4XA3 - chains A and B; structure by X-ray diffraction, 2.55 A resolution.

[Chain A (and B)]
Protein: Gp7-MYH7(1361-1425)-Eb1 chimera protein
Source organism: Bacillus phage phi29
Notes: fragment: UNP P13848 residues 1-49, UNP P12883 residues 1361-1425, UNP Q15691 residues 215-251; chain B of this document is another copy of the same molecule, construct and numbering; everything in this record applies to it too
Reference sequence: chimeric construct of P13848, P12883, Q15691: residues 1-49 from P13848 (VG7_BPPH2) positions 1-49 (same numbers); residues 1361-1425 from P12883 positions 1361-1425 (same numbers); residues 215-251 from Q15691 positions 215-251 (same numbers)
Chain sequence (154 residues; each row starts with the number of its first residue; note: 100 numbers in that range are skipped by the numbering (no residue carries them; nothing is unmodelled there); numbers below 1 keep their minus sign (Gly-2 is residue -2)):
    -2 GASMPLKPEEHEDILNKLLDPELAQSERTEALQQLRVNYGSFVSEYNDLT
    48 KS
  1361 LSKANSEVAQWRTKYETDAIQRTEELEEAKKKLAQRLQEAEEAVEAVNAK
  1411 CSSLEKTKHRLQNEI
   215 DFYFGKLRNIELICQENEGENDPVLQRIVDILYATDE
Unresolved in the structure: -2 to 1, 232-235, 248-251 (chain B: -2 to 0, 232-235, 247-251)
Differences from the reference sequence: expression tag (-2 to 0)
Swiss-Prot annotation at these positions:
  - region: Lys220 to Ile242 (APC-binding)
  - modified residue: Lys220 (N6-acetyllysine)

[Chain A / chain B interface]
Residue-residue contacts (117):
  Leu3(A) with Tyr36(B), hydrogen bond (backbone-side chain)
  His8(A) with Leu32(B); Tyr36(B)
  Glu9(A) with Arg33(B), salt bridge
  Leu12(A) with Leu29(B); Leu32(B), hydrophobic; Arg33(B)
  Leu15(A) with Arg25(B), hydrogen bond (backbone-side chain); Leu29(B), hydrophobic
  Leu16(A) with Gln22(B); Arg25(B); Thr26(B); Leu29(B), hydrophobic
  Pro18(A) with Gln22(B)
  Gln22(A) with Leu16(B); Pro18(B)
  Arg25(A) with Leu15(B); Leu16(B); Pro18(B); Arg25(B)
  Thr26(A) with Leu16(B)
  Leu29(A) with Leu12(B); Leu15(B); Leu16(B)
  Leu32(A) with His8(B); Leu12(B), hydrophobic; Leu32(B), hydrophobic
  Arg33(A) with Glu9(B), salt bridge; Leu12(B)
  Asn35(A) with Tyr36(B), hydrogen bond
  Tyr36(A) with Pro2(B); Leu3(B), hydrogen bond (side chain-backbone); His8(B); Asn35(B), hydrogen bond; Phe39(B), hydrophobic
  Phe39(A) with Phe39(B), hydrophobic; Val40(B), hydrophobic; Tyr43(B), hydrophobic
  Val40(A) with Phe39(B), hydrophobic
  Glu42(A) with Tyr43(B), hydrogen bond
  Tyr43(A) with Phe39(B), hydrophobic; Glu42(B), hydrogen bond; Leu46(B)
  Leu46(A) with Tyr43(B), hydrophobic; Leu46(B), hydrophobic; Thr47(B)
  Thr47(A) with Leu46(B)
  Ser49(A) with Leu1361(B)
  Tyr217(A) with Phe218(B), hydrophobic; Leu221(B), hydrophobic
  Phe218(A) with Tyr217(B)
  Lys220(A) with Ile245(B)
  Leu221(A) with Tyr217(B), hydrophobic; Leu221(B), hydrophobic; Ile224(B), hydrophobic
  Asn223(A) with Ile245(B)
  Ile224(A) with Ile224(B), hydrophobic; Ile242(B), hydrophobic; Ile245(B), hydrophobic
  Ile227(A) with Val238(B), hydrophobic; Arg241(B); Ile242(B), hydrophobic
  Glu230(A) with Arg241(B), salt bridge
  Asn231(A) with Val238(B); Arg241(B)
  Val238(A) with Ile227(B); Asn231(B); Leu239(B), hydrophobic
  Arg241(A) with Ile227(B); Glu230(B), salt bridge
  Ile242(A) with Ile227(B); Ile242(B), hydrophobic
  Ile245(A) with Lys220(B); Asn223(B); Ile224(B); Ile227(B), hydrophobic
  Leu1361(A) with Leu46(B), hydrophobic; Ser49(B); Leu1361(B), hydrophobic; Ala1364(B), hydrophobic
  Ala1364(A) with Asn1365(B); Val1368(B)
  Glu1367(A) with Val1368(B)
  Val1368(A) with Ala1364(B); Glu1367(B)
  Trp1371(A) with Trp1371(B), hydrophobic; Arg1372(B)
  Tyr1375(A) with Tyr1375(B)
  Arg1382(A) with Arg1382(B); Thr1383(B)
  Thr1383(A) with Arg1382(B), hydrogen bond
  Leu1386(A) with Leu1386(B), hydrophobic
  Leu1397(A) with Arg1396(B)
  Val1404(A) with Ala1400(B); Val1404(B), hydrophobic
  Val1407(A) with Val1407(B), hydrophobic; Asn1408(B)
  Lys1410(A) with Cys1411(B)
  Cys1411(A) with Lys1410(B); Cys1411(B), hydrophobic; Leu1414(B)
  Leu1414(A) with Cys1411(B), hydrophobic; Leu1414(B), hydrophobic; Glu1415(B)
  Glu1415(A) with Lys1410(B), salt bridge; Leu1414(B)
  Thr1417(A) with Lys1418(B)
  Lys1418(A) with Leu1421(B)
  Leu1421(A) with Lys1418(B); Gln1422(B); Ile1425(B)
  Gln1422(A) with Leu1421(B)
  Glu1424(A) with Ile1425(B)
  Ile1425(A) with Tyr217(B), hydrophobic; Leu1421(B), hydrophobic; Glu1424(B); Ile1425(B), hydrophobic
Other interface residues (no listed pair), chain A (70 interface residues in all): Pro2, Cys228, Asp236, Pro237, Leu239, Leu246, Asn1365, Glu1385, Lys1390, Leu1393, Arg1396, Ala1400, Glu1401
Other interface residues (no listed pair), chain B (74 interface residues in all): Lys4, Pro5, Cys228, Asp236, Pro237, Glu1376, Ala1379, Ala1389, Leu1393, Leu1397, Glu1401, Thr1417

[In short]
70 residues of chain A and 74 residues of chain B are in contact; the contacts include 8 hydrogen bonds and 5
salt bridges. Among the polar pairs are Glu9(A)-Arg33(B), Glu230(A)-Arg241(B) and Glu1415(A)-Lys1410(B).
Both chains are Gp7-MYH7(1361-1425)-Eb1 chimera protein (Bacillus phage phi29). Entry 4XA3 (Crystal structure
of the coiled-coil surrounding Skip 2 of MYH7) was determined by X-ray diffraction, deposited together with
4XA1, 4XA4 and 4XA6.
